7KRO - chains D and P of the 8 polymer chains in the assembly; structure by electron microscopy, 3.60 A resolution.

Chain D:
Molecule: Non-structural protein 8
From: Severe acute respiratory syndrome coronavirus 2
UniProt: P0DTD1 (R1AB_SARS2); residues 1-198 here correspond to UniProt positions 3943-4140 (UniProt number = residue number + 3942)
Sequence (199 residues; row label = number of the first residue in the row; numbering starts at 0):
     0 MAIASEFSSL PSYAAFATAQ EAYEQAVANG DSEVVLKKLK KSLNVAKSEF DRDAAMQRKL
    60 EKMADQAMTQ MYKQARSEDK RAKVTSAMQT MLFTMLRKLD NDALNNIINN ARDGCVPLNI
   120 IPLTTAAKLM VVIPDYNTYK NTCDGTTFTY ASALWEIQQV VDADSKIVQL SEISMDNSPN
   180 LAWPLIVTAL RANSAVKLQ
Unresolved in the structure: 0-6, 192-198
Construct notes: initiating methionine (0)
Residues lining bound ligands: chapso (1N7): Ala-66, Met-67, Met-70
Swiss-Prot annotation at these positions:
  - site: Gln-198 (Cleavage)

Chain P:
Molecule: 40-nt RNA strand
Sequence (40 nucleotides; numbered 1 to 40; the number before each row is that of its first residue):
     1 CGCGUAGCAU GCUACGUCAU UCUCCUAAGA AGCUACCCCC
Unresolved in the structure: 1-2, 40

Interface between chain D and chain P:
Pairs across the interface - 6 pairs, chain D then chain P:
  Lys-36(D) / G11(P)  salt bridge to the phosphate
  Lys-36(D) / C12(P)  salt bridge to the phosphate
  Asp-50(D) / U20(P)  sugar contact
  Arg-51(D) / A19(P)  sugar contact
  Ala-54(D) / U20(P)  phosphate contact
  Ala-54(D) / U21(P)  phosphate contact
Interface residues without a listed pair, chain D (5 interface residues in all): Arg-57

Summary:
Chain D and chain P each contribute 5 residues to their interface, with 2 salt bridges. Polar pairs include
Lys-36(D)/G11(P) and Lys-36(D)/C12(P). Ligands of chain D: chapso.
Chain D is Non-structural protein 8 (Severe acute respiratory syndrome coronavirus 2) and chain P is a 40-nt
RNA strand; the structure, Structure of SARS-CoV-2 backtracked complex complex bound to nsp13 helicase -
nsp13(2)-BTC, was determined by electron microscopy, deposited together with 7KRN and 7KRP.
